Entry 6U5A (X-ray diffraction, 2.65 A resolution); this record covers chain A.

Chain A:
Protein: Serum albumin
From: Equus caballus
Reference sequence: P35747 (ALBU_HORSE); residues 1-583 here correspond to UniProt positions 25-607 (UniProt number = residue number + 24)
Amino-acid sequence (583 residues; each row starts with the number of its first residue):
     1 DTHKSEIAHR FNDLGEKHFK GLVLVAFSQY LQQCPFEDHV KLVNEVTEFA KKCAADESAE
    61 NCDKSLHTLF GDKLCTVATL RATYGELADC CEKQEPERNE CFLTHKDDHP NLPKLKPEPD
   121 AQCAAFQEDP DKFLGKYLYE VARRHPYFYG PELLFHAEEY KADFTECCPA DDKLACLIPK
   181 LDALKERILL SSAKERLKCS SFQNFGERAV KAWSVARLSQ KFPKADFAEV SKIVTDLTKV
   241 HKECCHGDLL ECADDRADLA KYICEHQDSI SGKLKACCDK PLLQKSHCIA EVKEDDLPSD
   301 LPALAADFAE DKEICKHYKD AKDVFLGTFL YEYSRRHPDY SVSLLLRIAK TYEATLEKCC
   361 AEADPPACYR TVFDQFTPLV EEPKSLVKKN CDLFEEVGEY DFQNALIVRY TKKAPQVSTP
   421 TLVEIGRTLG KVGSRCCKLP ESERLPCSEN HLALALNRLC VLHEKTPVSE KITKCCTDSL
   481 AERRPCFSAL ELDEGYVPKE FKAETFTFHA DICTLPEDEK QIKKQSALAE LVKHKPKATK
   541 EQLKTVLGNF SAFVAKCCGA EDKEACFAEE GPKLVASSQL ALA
Disordered / not traced: 1-3
Sequence notes: variant A560 (Arg584 in P35747)
Curated features (UniProtKB/Swiss-Prot):
  - binding site (Cu cation): H3
  - binding site (Ca(2+)): E6, D13, E243, D248, E251, D254, D258
  - binding site (Zn(2+)): H67, H246, D248
  - modified residue: S5 (Phosphoserine), S58 (Phosphoserine), S65 (Phosphoserine), T83 (Phosphothreonine), S418 (Phosphoserine), T419 (Phosphothreonine), T421 (Phosphothreonine), S488 (Phosphoserine), K533 (N6-methyllysine), T545 (Phosphothreonine), K563 (N6-succinyllysine)
Disulfides: C53-C62, C75-C91, C90-C101, C123-C168, C167-C176, C199-C245, C244-C252, C264-C278, C277-C288, C315-C360, C359-C368, C391-C437, C436-C447, C460-C476, C475-C486, C513-C558, C557-C566
Residues lining bound ligands:
  - (6-methoxynaphthalen-2-yl)acetic acid (PWY), molecule 1: R208, A209, A212, D323, L326, G327, L330, L346, A349, K350, S479, L480, A481
  - (6-methoxynaphthalen-2-yl)acetic acid (PWY), molecule 2: L386, N390, C391, F402, L406, R409, Y410, K413, L429, V432, G433, C437, S448, L452, R484, S488
  - (6-methoxynaphthalen-2-yl)acetic acid (PWY), molecule 3: L393, D401, N404, A405, V408, L528, K540, E541, L543, K544, L547

Summary:
Chain A binds 3 copies of (6-methoxynaphthalen-2-yl)acetic acid. From UniProt: Cu cation-binding residue H3, 7
Ca2+-binding residues and 3 Zn2+-binding residues.
Chain A is Serum albumin (Equus caballus); the structure, Crystal structure of Equine Serum Albumin complex
with 6-MNA, was determined by X-ray diffraction (same publication as 6U4R, 6U4X, 6CI6 and 5V0V).
